PDB entry 4QHP | X-ray diffraction, 1.60 A resolution | chain A

== Chain A ==
Molecule: Aminopeptidase N
Organism: Neisseria meningitidis
Notes: EC 3.4.11.2
UniProtKB: Q9JYV4 (Q9JYV4_NEIMB); numbering as in UniProt (aligned over 1-867)
Chain sequence (870 residues; each row starts with the number of its first residue; numbers below 1 keep their minus sign (Ser-2 is residue -2)):
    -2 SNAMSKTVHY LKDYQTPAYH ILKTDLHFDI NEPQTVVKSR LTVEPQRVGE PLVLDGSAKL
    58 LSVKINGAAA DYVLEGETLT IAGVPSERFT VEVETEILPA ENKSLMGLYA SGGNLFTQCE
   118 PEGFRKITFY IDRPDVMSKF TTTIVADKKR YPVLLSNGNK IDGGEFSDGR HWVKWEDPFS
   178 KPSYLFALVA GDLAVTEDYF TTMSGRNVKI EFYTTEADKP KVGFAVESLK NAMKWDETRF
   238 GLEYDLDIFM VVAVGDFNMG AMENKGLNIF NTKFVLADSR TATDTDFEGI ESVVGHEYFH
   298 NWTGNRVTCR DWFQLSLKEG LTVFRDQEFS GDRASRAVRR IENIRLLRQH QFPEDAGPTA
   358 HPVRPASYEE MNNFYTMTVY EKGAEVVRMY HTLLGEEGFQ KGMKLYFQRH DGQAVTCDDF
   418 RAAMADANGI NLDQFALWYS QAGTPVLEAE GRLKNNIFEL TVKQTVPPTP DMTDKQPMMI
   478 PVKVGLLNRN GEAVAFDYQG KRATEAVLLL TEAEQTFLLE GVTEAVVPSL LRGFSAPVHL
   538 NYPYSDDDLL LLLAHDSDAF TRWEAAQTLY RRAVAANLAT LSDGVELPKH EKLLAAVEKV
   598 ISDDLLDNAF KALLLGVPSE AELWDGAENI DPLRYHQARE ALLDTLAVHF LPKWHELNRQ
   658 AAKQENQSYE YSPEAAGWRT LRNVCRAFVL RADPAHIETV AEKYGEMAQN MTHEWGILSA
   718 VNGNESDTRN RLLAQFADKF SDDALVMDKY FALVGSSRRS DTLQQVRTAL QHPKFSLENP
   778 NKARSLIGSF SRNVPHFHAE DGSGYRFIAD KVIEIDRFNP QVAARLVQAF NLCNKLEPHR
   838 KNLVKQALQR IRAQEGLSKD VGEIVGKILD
Not modelled in the structure: -2 to 1
Modified / non-standard residues: Mse1 (selenomethionine); Mse103, Mse134, Mse200, Mse230, Mse247, Mse256, Mse259, Mse368, Mse374, Mse386, Mse400, Mse421, Mse469, Mse475, Mse476, Mse704, Mse708, Mse744 (selenomethionine; parent Met)
Sequence notes: expression tag (-2 to 0)
Bound ions: Zn2+: His293, His297, Glu316 (together with 32Q)
Small-molecule neighbours:
  - 32Q ((2S)-2-[4-(aminomethyl)benzyl]-3-[(R)-[(1R)-1-amino-3-phenylpropyl](hydroxy)phosphoryl]propanoic acid): Mse103, Gln115, Glu117, Pro118, Phe254, Asn255, Mse256, Gly257, Ala258, Mse259, Glu260, Val290, His293, Glu294, His297, Lys315, Glu316, Val320, Asp323, Asn369, Tyr372, Tyr377, Glu378, Gln818
  - 32R ((2R)-2-[4-(aminomethyl)benzyl]-3-[(R)-[(1R)-1-amino-3-phenylpropyl](hydroxy)phosphoryl]propanoic acid): Asn156, Pro175, Phe176, Thr199, Arg203, Asn204, Val205, Tyr241, Asp242, Leu243, Asp244
What the authors report for this chain:
  - binding site for 32Q: Asp323

== Overview ==
Chain A binds compound 32Q and compound 32R. His293, His297 and Glu316 form the Zn2+ site. From the paper: a
binding site for 32Q at Asp323.
Chain A is Aminopeptidase N (Neisseria meningitidis); the structure, Crystal structure of Aminopeptidase N in
complex with the phosphinic dipeptide analogue LL-(R,S)-hPheP[CH2]Phe(4-CH2NH2), was determined by X-ray
diffraction together with 4QME, 4QIR, 4QPE and 4QUO from the same study.
